PDB entry 2PV2 | X-ray diffraction, 1.30 A resolution | chains A and E of the 3 polymer chains in the assembly

Chain A:
Protein: Chaperone surA
Source organism: Escherichia coli
Notes: EC 5.2.1.8; fragment: ppic 1
UniProtKB: P0ABZ6 (SURA_ECOLI); residue numbers follow UniProt; this construct covers 172-274
Amino-acid sequence (103 residues; each row starts with the number of its first residue):
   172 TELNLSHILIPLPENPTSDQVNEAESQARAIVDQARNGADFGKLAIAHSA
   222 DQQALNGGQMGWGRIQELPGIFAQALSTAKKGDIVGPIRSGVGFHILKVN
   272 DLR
What the authors report for this chain:
  - conformationally variable residues (side-chain flip): Met231
  - mutagenesis - M231R, L239R: decreased binding to C-peptide (chain E)

Chain E:
Protein: C-peptide
Amino-acid sequence (12 residues; row label = number of the first residue in the row):
     1 NFTLKFWDIFRK

Interface between chain A and chain E:
Pairs across the interface (31; chain A residue first):
  Leu174(A) with Phe2(E)
  Leu176(A) with Phe2(E), hydrophobic; Phe6(E), hydrophobic
  His178(A) with Phe6(E); Ile9(E)
  Glu185(A) with Lys12(E), salt bridge
  Gln223(A) with Asp8(E)
  Met231(A) with Phe2(E); Lys5(E); Phe6(E), hydrophobic
  Gly232(A) with Phe2(E)
  Trp233(A) with Asn1(E); Phe2(E), hydrogen bond (backbone-backbone)
  Gly234(A) with Asn1(E); Phe2(E)
  Arg235(A) with Phe2(E)
  Glu238(A) with Asn1(E), hydrogen bond; Phe2(E); Thr3(E), hydrogen bond
  Leu239(A) with Phe2(E), hydrophobic; Phe6(E), hydrophobic
  Pro240(A) with Phe10(E), hydrophobic
  Ile242(A) with Phe10(E), hydrophobic
  Phe243(A) with Phe6(E), hydrophobic; Phe10(E), hydrophobic
  Ser261(A) with Phe10(E)
  Val263(A) with Ile9(E); Phe10(E), hydrophobic
  His266(A) with Ile9(E); Phe10(E)
  Leu268(A) with Phe6(E), hydrophobic
Interface residues without a listed pair, chain A (22 interface residues in all): Leu180, Asp222, Gln224
The authors on this interface:
  - interface residues, chain A: Glu185(A), Gln224(A), Trp233(A), Glu238(A), Pro240(A), Val263(A)
  - hot spots on chain A (mutagenesis) - L239R: decreased binding to another copy of this molecule
  - interface residues, chain E: Phe2(E), Phe6(E), Ile9(E), Phe10(E)

Summary:
The interface between chain A and chain E involves 22 residues on one side and 9 on the other; the contacts
include 3 hydrogen bonds and 1 salt bridge. Polar pairs include Glu185(A)-Lys12(E), Glu238(A)-Asn1(E) and
Glu238(A)-Thr3(E). From the paper: M231R and L239R of chain A reduce binding to C-peptide (chain E); interface
residues Glu185(A), Gln224(A) and Phe2(E) among others.
Chain A is Chaperone surA (Escherichia coli) and chain E is C-peptide; the structure, Crystallographic
Structure of SurA first peptidyl-prolyl isomerase domain complexed with peptide NFTLKFWDIFRK, was determined
by X-ray diffraction (same publication as 2PV1 and 2PV3).
